PDB entry 9ERU | X-ray diffraction, 2.50 A resolution | chains B and G

[Chain B]
Protein: 2', 3'-cyclic-nucleotide 3'-phosphodiesterase
From: Mus musculus
Notes: EC 3.1.4.37
UniProt: P16330 (CN37_MOUSE); residues 159-378 here correspond to UniProt positions 179-398 (UniProt number = residue number + 20)
Chain sequence (220 residues; each row starts with the number of its first residue):
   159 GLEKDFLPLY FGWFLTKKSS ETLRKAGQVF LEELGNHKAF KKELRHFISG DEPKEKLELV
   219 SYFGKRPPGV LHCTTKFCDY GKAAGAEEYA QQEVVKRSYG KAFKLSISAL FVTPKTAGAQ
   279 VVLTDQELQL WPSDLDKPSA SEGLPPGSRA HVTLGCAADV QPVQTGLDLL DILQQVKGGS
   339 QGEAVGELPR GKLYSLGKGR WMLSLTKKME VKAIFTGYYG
Not modelled in the structure: 159, 207-212

[Chain G]
Protein: Chains: G, C, E, H
From: Vicugna pacos
Chain sequence (127 residues; numbered 1 to 127; the number before each row is that of its first residue):
     1 EVQLEESGGG WVHPGGSLRL SCAASGNVFG VNTMAWYRQA PGKQREQREL VASITDYGTT
    61 EYADSVKGRF TISGDNAKAT VYLQMNSLKP EDTAVYYCNM DLTVMTATSS LYAYDYWGQG
   121 TQVTVSS
Not modelled in the structure: 127
Disulfides: Cys22-Cys98

[Interface between chain B and chain G]
Pairs across the interface (46):
  Glu161(B) with Thr108(G); Ser110(G), hydrogen bond
  Phe164(B) with Tyr112(G)
  Phe172(B) with Phe29(G); Leu111(G), hydrophobic
  Leu173(B) with Phe29(G)
  Lys175(B) with Val28(G); Phe29(G); Asn76(G); Ala77(G), hydrogen bond (side chain-backbone); Ala79(G)
  Glu179(B) with Asn76(G), hydrogen bond
  Arg182(B) with Asp56(G), salt bridge; Tyr57(G); Asn76(G)
  Gln186(B) with Tyr57(G), hydrogen bond
  Leu189(B) with Tyr57(G)
  Val218(B) with Tyr57(G), hydrogen bond (backbone-side chain)
  Phe221(B) with Tyr57(G)
  Gly222(B) with Tyr57(G); Thr59(G), hydrogen bond (backbone-side chain)
  Arg224(B) with Asp56(G), salt bridge
  Pro226(B) with Asn32(G); Thr33(G); Thr55(G); Asp56(G)
  Gly227(B) with Asn32(G); Asp56(G), hydrogen bond (backbone-side chain)
  Val228(B) with Phe29(G), hydrophobic; Asn32(G)
  Tyr257(B) with Thr108(G); Ser110(G), hydrogen bond
  Gly258(B) with Ser109(G)
  Leu312(B) with Tyr57(G)
  Thr374(B) with Ser109(G), hydrogen bond (side chain-backbone); Ser110(G); Leu111(G)
  Gly375(B) with Ser110(G); Leu111(G), hydrogen bond (backbone-backbone)
  Tyr376(B) with Thr103(G); Leu111(G); Ala113(G)
  Tyr377(B) with Ser110(G); Leu111(G), hydrogen bond (backbone-backbone); Tyr112(G), hydrophobic
  Gly378(B) with Ala113(G), hydrogen bond (backbone-backbone)
Interface residues without a listed pair, chain B (28 interface residues in all): Leu160, Thr174, Leu217, Ile372
Interface residues without a listed pair, chain G (21 interface residues in all): Gly30, Lys78, Met105

[Summary]
Chain B and chain G form an interface of 28 and 21 residues respectively, with 12 hydrogen bonds and 2 salt
bridges. Polar contacts include Arg182(B)-Asp56(G), Arg224(B)-Asp56(G) and Glu161(B)-Ser110(G).
Chain B is 2', 3'-cyclic-nucleotide 3'-phosphodiesterase (Mus musculus) and chain G is Chains: G, C, E, H
(Vicugna pacos); the structure, Mouse CNPase catalytic domain with nanobody 7E, was determined by X-ray
diffraction.
